PDB entry 4LNB | X-ray diffraction, 1.75 A resolution | chains A and B

== Chain A ==
Name: CaaX farnesyltransferase alpha subunit Ram2
Organism: Aspergillus fumigatus
Notes: EC 2.5.1.-
UniProtKB: Q4WP27 (Q4WP27_ASPFU); residue numbers follow UniProt; this construct covers 1-353
Chain sequence (367 residues; each row starts with the number of its first residue; numbers below 1 keep their minus sign (Met-13 is residue -13)):
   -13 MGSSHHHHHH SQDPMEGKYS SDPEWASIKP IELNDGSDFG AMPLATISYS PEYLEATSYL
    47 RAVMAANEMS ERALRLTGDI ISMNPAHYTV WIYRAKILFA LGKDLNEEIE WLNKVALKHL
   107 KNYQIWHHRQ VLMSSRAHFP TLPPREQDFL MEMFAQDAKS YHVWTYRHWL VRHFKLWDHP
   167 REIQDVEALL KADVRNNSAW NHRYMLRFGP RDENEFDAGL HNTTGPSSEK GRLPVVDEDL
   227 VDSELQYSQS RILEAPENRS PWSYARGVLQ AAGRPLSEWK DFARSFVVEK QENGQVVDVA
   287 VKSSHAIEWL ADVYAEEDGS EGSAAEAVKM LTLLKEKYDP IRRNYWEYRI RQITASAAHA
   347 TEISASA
Disordered / not traced: -13 to 2, 276-283, 350-353
Construct notes: initiating methionine (-13); expression tag (-12 to 0); engineered mutation Ser146 (Asn in Q4WP27)

== Chain B ==
Name: CaaX farnesyltransferase beta subunit Ram1
Organism: Aspergillus fumigatus
Notes: EC 2.5.1.58
UniProtKB: Q4WPS9 (Q4WPS9_ASPFU); aligned to UniProt positions 1-497 over residues 23-519 (the alignment contains insertions or deletions, so no single offset holds)
Chain sequence (519 residues; each row starts with the number of its first residue):
    23 MPVIAATGKH RRKVLFSSTS QGLSVTAGKP KGRKFSANLQ VNSRSPAVTS SHNHSSSSQS
    83 GKMGESQVHP GIPALFREPP LIHDLLSTET TELQSETVNK CLPLLKGIHN SQKGPFNKYG
   143 IPALQRKDHL EYLYDSLEDY PASFVALDAS RPWMVYWALA GLCLLGEDVT RFRERVISTF
   203 TAAQNSTGGI GGGHGQMSHV ASSYAAVLSI AMVGGEEAFK LIDRKAMWKW LGKLKQPDGG
   263 FTVCEGGEED VRGAYCAMVV HALLDLPLAL PPEAEARQNG LETFTDGLPE YLSRCQTYEG
   323 GISGSPGSEA HGAYAFCALA CLCLLGRPEV VVPRYMNIAT LLPWLSARQY APEGGFSGRT
   383 NKLVDGCYSH WVGNCWPLVQ AALDGTQPLA GPKRSSVGNL YSREGLTRYI LSCCQCKLGG
   443 LRDKPGKHPD SYHTCYALTG LSTVQYYHYC TDSSVSSKDD FSSAFSWKHD PNFASDGQGS
   503 DIGVFTENDR LVPFHPIFVI PHKSAEDIRV WFENQSFDL
Disordered / not traced: 23-89, 413-415, 481-482
Metal / ion sites: Zn2+: Asp387, Cys389, His455 (together with ED5)
Residues lining bound ligands:
  - ED5 (tert-butyl 4-({(2-{(4-cyanophenyl)[(1-methyl-1H-imidazol-5-yl)methyl]amino}ethyl)[(2-methylphenyl)sulfonyl]amino}methyl)piperidine-1-carboxylate): Phe166, Ala168, Leu169, Ser172, Trp179, Arg274, Tyr336, Asp387, Cys389, Tyr390, Asp452, Tyr454, His455
  - farnesyl diphosphate (FPP): Trp175, Arg274, Tyr277, Cys278, His333, Ala335, Tyr336, Cys339, Arg381, Lys384, Tyr390, Trp393, Tyr454

== Interface between chain A and chain B ==
Residue-residue contacts (166; chain A residue first):
  Glu18(A) - His216(B)
  Leu19(A) - His216(B)
  Asn20(A) - Ala204(B)
  Asn20(A) - His216(B)  hydrogen bond (backbone-side chain)
  Gly22(A) - Ser200(B)  hydrogen bond (backbone-side chain)
  Ala27(A) - Glu196(B)
  Ala27(A) - Ser200(B)  hydrogen bond (backbone-side chain)
  Met28(A) - Arg197(B)  hydrogen bond (backbone-side chain)
  Pro29(A) - Arg197(B)  hydrogen bond (backbone-side chain)
  Pro29(A) - Thr201(B)
  Leu30(A) - Leu159(B)
  Leu30(A) - Arg173(B)  hydrogen bond (backbone-side chain)
  Leu30(A) - Val177(B)  hydrophobic
  Leu30(A) - Phe194(B)  hydrophobic
  Leu30(A) - Arg197(B)
  Leu30(A) - Val198(B)  hydrophobic
  Leu30(A) - Thr201(B)  hydrogen bond (backbone-side chain)
  Ala31(A) - Leu159(B)  hydrogen bond (backbone-backbone)
  Ala31(A) - Glu160(B)
  Ala31(A) - Arg173(B)  hydrogen bond (backbone-side chain)
  Ala31(A) - Met176(B)  hydrophobic
  Thr32(A) - Glu160(B)
  Thr32(A) - Asp161(B)  hydrogen bond
  Thr32(A) - Tyr162(B)  hydrogen bond (backbone-backbone)
  Thr32(A) - Arg173(B)
  Ile33(A) - Asp161(B)
  Ile33(A) - Tyr162(B)
  Ile33(A) - Pro163(B)
  Ile33(A) - Phe166(B)
  Ile33(A) - Leu169(B)
  Ile33(A) - Asp170(B)
  Ser34(A) - Asp161(B)  hydrogen bond
  Ser34(A) - Tyr162(B)  hydrogen bond (backbone-backbone)
  Ser34(A) - Ala164(B)  hydrogen bond (backbone-backbone)
  Tyr35(A) - Asp170(B)  hydrogen bond
  Tyr35(A) - Arg173(B)
  Ser36(A) - Ala164(B)
  Tyr39(A) - Val167(B)
  Tyr39(A) - Asp170(B)  hydrogen bond
  Arg47(A) - His216(B)  hydrogen bond (side chain-backbone)
  Arg47(A) - Gly217(B)
  Met50(A) - Gly217(B)
  Met69(A) - Val167(B)
  Asn70(A) - Val167(B)  hydrogen bond (side chain-backbone)
  Asn70(A) - Ala168(B)
  Asn70(A) - Asp170(B)
  Ala72(A) - Ala168(B)
  Ala72(A) - Ala171(B)
  Tyr74(A) - Ala171(B)  hydrophobic
  Tyr74(A) - Gly213(B)
  Tyr74(A) - Gly214(B)  hydrogen bond (side chain-backbone)
  Tyr74(A) - Gln218(B)
  Tyr74(A) - Met219(B)  hydrogen bond (side chain-backbone)
  Tyr74(A) - His221(B)
  Thr75(A) - Gln218(B)
  Thr75(A) - Met219(B)  hydrogen bond (side chain-backbone)
  Ile78(A) - Met219(B)  hydrophobic
  Ile78(A) - Cys266(B)  hydrophobic
  Ile78(A) - Glu267(B)
  Ile78(A) - Gly268(B)
  Ile78(A) - Gly269(B)
  Tyr109(A) - Glu270(B)
  Tyr109(A) - Arg274(B)
  His113(A) - Gly268(B)  hydrogen bond (side chain-backbone)
  His113(A) - Gly269(B)
  His113(A) - Glu270(B)
  Lys145(A) - Thr112(B)  hydrogen bond
  Lys145(A) - Arg381(B)  hydrogen bond (backbone-side chain)
  Lys145(A) - Asn383(B)  hydrogen bond (side chain-backbone)
  Lys145(A) - Lys384(B)
  Tyr147(A) - Ser325(B)
  Tyr147(A) - Gly326(B)  hydrogen bond (side chain-backbone)
  Tyr147(A) - Ser330(B)
  Tyr147(A) - Glu331(B)  hydrogen bond (side chain-backbone)
  Tyr147(A) - Tyr336(B)
  Tyr147(A) - Arg381(B)
  Thr151(A) - Ser327(B)
  Thr151(A) - Ser330(B)  hydrogen bond
  His154(A) - Pro328(B)  hydrogen bond (side chain-backbone)
  His154(A) - Gly329(B)
  His154(A) - Ser330(B)
  Asp179(A) - Thr110(B)  hydrogen bond
  Asp179(A) - Glu111(B)
  Asp179(A) - Thr112(B)  hydrogen bond
  Val180(A) - Leu108(B)  hydrophobic
  Arg181(A) - Asp106(B)  salt bridge
  Arg181(A) - Leu108(B)  hydrogen bond (side chain-backbone)
  Arg181(A) - Thr110(B)  hydrogen bond
  Arg181(A) - Thr112(B)
  Arg181(A) - Thr113(B)
  Arg181(A) - Asn383(B)  hydrogen bond (backbone-side chain)
  Asn183(A) - Glu321(B)  hydrogen bond
  Asn183(A) - Glu331(B)  hydrogen bond
  Asn183(A) - Thr382(B)
  Ser184(A) - Glu331(B)  hydrogen bond
  Ser184(A) - Arg381(B)  hydrogen bond
  Trp186(A) - Tyr320(B)
  Asn187(A) - Tyr320(B)  hydrogen bond (backbone-side chain)
  Asn187(A) - Gly329(B)  hydrogen bond (side chain-backbone)
  Asn187(A) - Ser330(B)
  Asn187(A) - Glu331(B)
  Tyr190(A) - Tyr320(B)  hydrophobic
  Phe202(A) - Pro259(B)
  Phe202(A) - Asp260(B)
  Phe202(A) - Arg316(B)
  Asp203(A) - Arg316(B)  hydrogen bond (backbone-side chain)
  Asp203(A) - Pro328(B)
  Ala204(A) - Arg316(B)
  Ala204(A) - Pro328(B)  hydrophobic
  Gly205(A) - Arg316(B)  hydrogen bond (backbone-backbone)
  Gly205(A) - Gln318(B)
  Gly205(A) - Gly329(B)
  Leu206(A) - Gln318(B)
  Leu206(A) - Thr319(B)
  Leu206(A) - Tyr320(B)
  Thr209(A) - Ser315(B)
  Thr209(A) - Arg316(B)
  Ser213(A) - Pro355(B)  hydrogen bond (side chain-backbone)
  Ser213(A) - Arg356(B)
  Ser213(A) - Met358(B)  hydrogen bond (side chain-backbone)
  Ser213(A) - Asn359(B)
  Lys216(A) - Ser315(B)  hydrogen bond
  Lys216(A) - Gln318(B)  hydrogen bond
  Lys216(A) - Tyr357(B)  hydrogen bond (side chain-backbone)
  Lys216(A) - Met358(B)
  Glu240(A) - Leu108(B)
  Ala241(A) - Asp106(B)
  Pro242(A) - Asp106(B)
  Glu243(A) - Ile104(B)
  Glu243(A) - Asp106(B)  hydrogen bond (backbone-side chain)
  Asn244(A) - Asp106(B)
  Asn244(A) - Asn383(B)  hydrogen bond
  Arg245(A) - Ala369(B)
  Arg245(A) - Thr382(B)
  Ser246(A) - Thr382(B)
  Ser246(A) - Asn383(B)  hydrogen bond
  Ser249(A) - Tyr320(B)
  Tyr250(A) - Tyr320(B)  hydrophobic
  Val287(A) - Ile104(B)  hydrophobic
  Lys288(A) - Ile104(B)
  Ser290(A) - Ile104(B)
  Lys323(A) - Leu103(B)
  Tyr324(A) - Ile104(B)  hydrophobic
  Pro326(A) - Leu97(B)  hydrophobic
  Ile327(A) - Leu97(B)  hydrophobic
  Ile327(A) - Phe98(B)  hydrophobic
  Ile327(A) - Gln371(B)
  Ile327(A) - Ala373(B)  hydrophobic
  Ile327(A) - Ser424(B)
  Arg328(A) - Pro365(B)  hydrogen bond (side chain-backbone)
  Arg328(A) - Ser368(B)  hydrogen bond
  Arg328(A) - Ala369(B)
  Arg329(A) - Ser502(B)
  Asn330(A) - Asn421(B)  hydrogen bond (side chain-backbone)
  Asn330(A) - Leu422(B)
  Asn330(A) - Tyr423(B)  hydrogen bond (side chain-backbone)
  Asn330(A) - Ser502(B)  hydrogen bond
  Asn330(A) - Asp503(B)
  Tyr331(A) - Pro365(B)
  Tyr331(A) - Ser368(B)
  Tyr331(A) - Leu422(B)  hydrogen bond (backbone-backbone)
  Tyr334(A) - Leu364(B)  hydrophobic
  Tyr334(A) - Leu405(B)
  Tyr334(A) - Val419(B)  hydrophobic
  Tyr334(A) - Leu422(B)  hydrophobic
  Arg337(A) - Val419(B)
Other interface residues (no listed pair), chain A (76 interface residues in all): Ile17, Asp21, His73, Val117, Ala178, Ser214, Gly253, Ser289, Glu294
Other interface residues (no listed pair), chain B (90 interface residues in all): Ser109, Ser158, Ser224, His333, Tyr372, Gly427

== Summary ==
76 residues of chain A face 90 of chain B across their interface, with 56 hydrogen bonds and 1 salt bridge.
Polar contacts include Arg181(A)-Asp106(B), Asn20(A)-His216(B) and Gly22(A)-Ser200(B). Ligands of chain B:
farnesyl diphosphate and compound ED5. Asp387(B), Cys389(B) and His455(B) coordinate Zn2+.
Here chain A is CaaX farnesyltransferase alpha subunit Ram2 and chain B is CaaX farnesyltransferase beta
subunit Ram1, both from Aspergillus fumigatus. Entry 4LNB (Aspergillus fumigatus protein farnesyltransferase
ternary complex with farnesyldiphosphate and ethylenediamine scaffold inhibitor 5) was determined by X-ray
diffraction (same publication as 4L9P, 4LNG and 4MBG).
